PDB entry 8FLJ | electron microscopy, 3.48 A resolution | chains H and I of the 14 polymer chains in the assembly

== Chain H ==
Name: Integration host factor subunit beta
Source organism: Pseudomonas aeruginosa PA14
UniProtKB: Q02PW7 (IHFB_PSEAB); residues 3-96 here correspond to UniProt positions 1-94 (UniProt number = residue number - 2)
Amino-acid sequence (96 residues; row label = number of the first residue in the row):
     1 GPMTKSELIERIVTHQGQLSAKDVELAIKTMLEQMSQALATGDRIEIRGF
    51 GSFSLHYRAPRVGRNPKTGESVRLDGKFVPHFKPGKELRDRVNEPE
Unresolved in the structure: 95-96
Sequence notes: expression tag (1-2)

== Chain I ==
Molecule: CRISPR leader, sense strand of DNA
Notes: engineered mutation(s): C30A,T31A,T32A,C34A,G35A,G97A,G98A,T99A,T101A,T102A,T103C,C104G,T105C,T108C,T109G,C110A,C111A,T112A,A117C,T118G
Sequence (139 nucleotides; numbered 1 to 139; the number before each row is that of its first residue):
     1 AAGCTTCCGACCCTTTTTTCGGACGATTTAAAAAACCCTTATAAATCAGC
    51 AAGTTACGAGACCTCGAAAAAAGAGGGTTTCTGGCGGGAAAAACTCAAAA
   101 AACGCTTCGAAATCAACCGGTTATAGGTTTTCGGAGCTA

== Chain H / chain I interface ==
Pairs across the interface (10):
  Leu19(H) with DA92(I), phosphate contact
  Ser20(H) with DA92(I), phosphate contact
  Ala21(H) with DA92(I), hydrogen bond to the phosphate
  Lys22(H) with DA92(I), phosphate contact
  Glu46(H) with DA123(I), sugar contact
  Ile47(H) with DA123(I), phosphate contact; DT124(I), phosphate contact
  Arg48(H) with DT124(I), phosphate contact
  Pro66(H) with DT106(I), base contact
  Lys67(H) with DT106(I), base contact
Interface residues without a listed pair, chain I (5 interface residues in all): DT107

== In short ==
9 residues of chain H face 5 of chain I across their interface; the contacts include 1 hydrogen bond. The
hydrogen-bonded pair is Ala21(H)-DA92(I).
Chain H is Integration host factor subunit beta (Pseudomonas aeruginosa PA14) and chain I is CRISPR leader,
sense strand of DNA; the structure, Cas1-Cas2/3 integrase and IHF bound to CRISPR leader, repeat and foreign
DNA, was determined by electron microscopy.
